PDB entry 6UQ3 | X-ray diffraction, 3.47 A resolution | chains A and B of the 13 polymer chains in the assembly

# Chain A
Name: DNA-directed RNA polymerase II subunit RPB1
Source organism: Saccharomyces cerevisiae (strain ATCC 204508 / S288c)
Notes: EC 2.7.7.6
UniProtKB: P04050 (RPB1_YEAST); numbering as in UniProt (aligned over 1-1733)
Chain sequence (1733 residues; each row starts with the number of its first residue):
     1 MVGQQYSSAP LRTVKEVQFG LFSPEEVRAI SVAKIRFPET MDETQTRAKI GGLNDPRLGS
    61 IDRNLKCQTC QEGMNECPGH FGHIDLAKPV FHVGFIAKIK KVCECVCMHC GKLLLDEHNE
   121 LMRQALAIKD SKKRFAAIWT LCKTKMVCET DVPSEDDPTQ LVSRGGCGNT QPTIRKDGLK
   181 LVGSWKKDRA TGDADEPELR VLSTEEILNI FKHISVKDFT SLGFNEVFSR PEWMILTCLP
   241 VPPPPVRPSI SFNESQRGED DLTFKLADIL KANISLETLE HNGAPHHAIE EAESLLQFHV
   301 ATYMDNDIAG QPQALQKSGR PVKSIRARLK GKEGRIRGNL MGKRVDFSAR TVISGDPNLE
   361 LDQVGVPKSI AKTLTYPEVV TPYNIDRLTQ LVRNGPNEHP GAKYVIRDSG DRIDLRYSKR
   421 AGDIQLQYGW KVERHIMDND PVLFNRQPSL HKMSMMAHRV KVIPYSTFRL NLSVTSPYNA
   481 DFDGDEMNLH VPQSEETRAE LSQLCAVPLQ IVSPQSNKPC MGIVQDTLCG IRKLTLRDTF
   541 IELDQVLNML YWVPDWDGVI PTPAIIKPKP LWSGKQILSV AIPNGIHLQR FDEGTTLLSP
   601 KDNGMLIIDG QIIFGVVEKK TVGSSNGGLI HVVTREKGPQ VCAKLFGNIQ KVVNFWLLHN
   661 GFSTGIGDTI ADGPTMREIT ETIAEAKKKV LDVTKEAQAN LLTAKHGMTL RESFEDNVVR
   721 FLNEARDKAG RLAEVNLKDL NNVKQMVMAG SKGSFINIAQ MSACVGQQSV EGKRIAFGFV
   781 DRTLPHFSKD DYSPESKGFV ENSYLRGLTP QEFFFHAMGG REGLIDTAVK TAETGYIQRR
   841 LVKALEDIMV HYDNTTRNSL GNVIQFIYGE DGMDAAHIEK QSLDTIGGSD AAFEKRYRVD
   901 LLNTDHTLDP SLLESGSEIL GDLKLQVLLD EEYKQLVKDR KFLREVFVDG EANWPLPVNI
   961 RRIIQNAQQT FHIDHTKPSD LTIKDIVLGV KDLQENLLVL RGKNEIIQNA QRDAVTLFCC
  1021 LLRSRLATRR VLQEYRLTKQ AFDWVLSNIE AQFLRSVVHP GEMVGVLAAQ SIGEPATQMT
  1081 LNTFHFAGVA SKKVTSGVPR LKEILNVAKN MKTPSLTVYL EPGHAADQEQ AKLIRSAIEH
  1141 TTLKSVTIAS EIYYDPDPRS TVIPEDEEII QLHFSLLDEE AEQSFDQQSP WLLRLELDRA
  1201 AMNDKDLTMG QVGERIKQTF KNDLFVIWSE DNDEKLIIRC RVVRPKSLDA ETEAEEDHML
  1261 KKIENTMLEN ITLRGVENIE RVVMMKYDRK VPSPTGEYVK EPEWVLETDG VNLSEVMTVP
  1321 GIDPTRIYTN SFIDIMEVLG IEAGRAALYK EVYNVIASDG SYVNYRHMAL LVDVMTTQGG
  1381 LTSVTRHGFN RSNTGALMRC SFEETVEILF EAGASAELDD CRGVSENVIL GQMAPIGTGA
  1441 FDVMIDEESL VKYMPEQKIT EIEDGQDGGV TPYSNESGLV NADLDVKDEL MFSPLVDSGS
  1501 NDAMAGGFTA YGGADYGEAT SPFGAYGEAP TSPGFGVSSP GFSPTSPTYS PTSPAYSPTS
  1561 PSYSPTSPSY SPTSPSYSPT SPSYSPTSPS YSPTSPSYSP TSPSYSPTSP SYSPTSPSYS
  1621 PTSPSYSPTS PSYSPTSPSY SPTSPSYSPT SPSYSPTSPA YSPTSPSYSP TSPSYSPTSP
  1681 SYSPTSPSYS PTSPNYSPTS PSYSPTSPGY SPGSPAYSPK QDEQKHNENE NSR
Not modelled in the structure: 1-2, 154-160, 187-198, 250-256, 1082-1091, 1177-1186, 1244-1256, 1447-1733
Swiss-Prot annotation at these positions:
  - region: P248 to D260 (Lid loop), N306 to K323 (Rudder loop), P810 to E822 (Bridging helix)
  - binding site (Zn(2+)): C67, C70, C77, H80, C107, C110, C148, C167
  - binding site (Mg(2+)): D481, D483, D485
  - modified residue: T1471 (Phosphothreonine)
  - cross-link (Glycyl lysine isopeptide (Lys-Gly)): K695 (interchain with G-Cter in ubiquitin), K1246 (interchain with G-Cter in ubiquitin), K1350 (interchain with G-Cter in ubiquitin)
  - natural variant: S1653 to P1659 (deletion: In strain: A364A)
  - mutagenesis: K1246 (K1246R: Impairs ubiquitination during transcription stress)
Disulfides: C105-C142
Bound ions: Zn2+ site 1: C67, C70, C77, H80; Zn2+ site 2: C107, C110, C167; Mg2+: D483, D485 (shared with 1 residue of chain R)
From the paper describing this entry:
  - binding site for Template strand DNA: P448, T831

# Chain B
Name: DNA-directed RNA polymerase II subunit RPB2
Source organism: Saccharomyces cerevisiae (strain ATCC 204508 / S288c)
Notes: EC 2.7.7.6
UniProtKB: P08518 (RPB2_YEAST); residue numbers follow UniProt; this construct covers 1-1224
Chain sequence (1224 residues; row label = number of the first residue in the row):
     1 MSDLANSEKY YDEDPYGFED ESAPITAEDS WAVISAFFRE KGLVSQQLDS FNQFVDYTLQ
    61 DIICEDSTLI LEQLAQHTTE SDNISRKYEI SFGKIYVTKP MVNESDGVTH ALYPQEARLR
   121 NLTYSSGLFV DVKKRTYEAI DVPGRELKYE LIAEESEDDS ESGKVFIGRL PIMLRSKNCY
   181 LSEATESDLY KLKECPFDMG GYFIINGSEK VLIAQERSAG NIVQVFKKAA PSPISHVAEI
   241 RSALEKGSRF ISTLQVKLYG REGSSARTIK ATLPYIKQDI PIVIIFRALG IIPDGEILEH
   301 ICYDVNDWQM LEMLKPCVED GFVIQDRETA LDFIGRRGTA LGIKKEKRIQ YAKDILQKEF
   361 LPHITQLEGF ESRKAFFLGY MINRLLLCAL DRKDQDDRDH FGKKRLDLAG PLLAQLFKTL
   421 FKKLTKDIFR YMQRTVEEAH DFNMKLAINA KTITSGLKYA LATGNWGEQK KAMSSRAGVS
   481 QVLNRYTYSS TLSHLRRTNT PIGRDGKLAK PRQLHNTHWG LVCPAETPEG QACGLVKNLS
   541 LMSCISVGTD PMPIITFLSE WGMEPLEDYV PHQSPDATRV FVNGVWHGVH RNPARLMETL
   601 RTLRRKGDIN PEVSMIRDIR EKELKIFTDA GRVYRPLFIV EDDESLGHKE LKVRKGHIAK
   661 LMATEYQDIE GGFEDVEEYT WSSLLNEGLV EYIDAEEEES ILIAMQPEDL EPAEANEEND
   721 LDVDPAKRIR VSHHATTFTH CEIHPSMILG VAASIIPFPD HNQSPRNTYQ SAMGKQAMGV
   781 FLTNYNVRMD TMANILYYPQ KPLGTTRAME YLKFRELPAG QNAIVAIACY SGYNQEDSMI
   841 MNQSSIDRGL FRSLFFRSYM DQEKKYGMSI TETFEKPQRT NTLRMKHGTY DKLDDDGLIA
   901 PGVRVSGEDV IIGKTTPISP DEEELGQRTA YHSKRDASTP LRSTENGIVD QVLVTTNQDG
   961 LKFVKVRVRT TKIPQIGDKF ASRHGQKGTI GITYRREDMP FTAEGIVPDL IINPHAIPSR
  1021 MTVAHLIECL LSKVAALSGN EGDASPFTDI TVEGISKLLR EHGYQSRGFE VMYNGHTGKK
  1081 LMAQIFFGPT YYQRLRHMVD DKIHARARGP MQVLTRQPVE GRSRDGGLRF GEMERDCMIA
  1141 HGAASFLKER LMEASDAFRV HICGICGLMT VIAKLNHNQF ECKGCDNKID IYQIHIPYAA
  1201 KLLFQELMAM NITPRLYTDR SRDF
Not modelled in the structure: 1-19, 76-85, 139-161, 338-344, 439-445, 503-508, 644-646, 669-675, 715-720, 920-929, 1222-1224
Bound ions: Zn2+: C1163, C1166, C1182, C1185
Ligand contacts: pyrophosphate (PPV): R766, S1019, R1020

# Chain A / chain B interface
Pairs across the interface (414; chain A residue first):
  Q4(A) - R1159(B)  hydrogen bond
  Q5(A) - R1159(B)  hydrogen bond (backbone-side chain)
  Q5(A) - L1175(B)
  Y6(A) - R1159(B)
  Y6(A) - L1175(B)
  S7(A) - R1159(B)  hydrogen bond
  S7(A) - H1161(B)  hydrogen bond
  S7(A) - Q1193(B)
  S8(A) - N1178(B)  hydrogen bond
  A9(A) - F1180(B)
  A9(A) - I1191(B)  hydrophobic
  A9(A) - Q1193(B)  hydrogen bond (backbone-side chain)
  P10(A) - Y1192(B)
  P10(A) - Q1193(B)  hydrogen bond (backbone-backbone)
  L11(A) - Q1193(B)
  L11(A) - I1194(B)  hydrophobic
  L11(A) - H1195(B)
  R12(A) - Y1192(B)
  R12(A) - Q1193(B)  hydrogen bond (backbone-backbone)
  R12(A) - I1194(B)
  R12(A) - T1218(B)
  T13(A) - T1218(B)
  V14(A) - I1194(B)  hydrophobic
  V14(A) - Y1217(B)
  K15(A) - Y1217(B)
  K15(A) - T1218(B)
  K15(A) - R1220(B)  hydrogen bond (backbone-side chain)
  E16(A) - R1215(B)
  E16(A) - L1216(B)
  E16(A) - Y1217(B)  hydrogen bond (backbone-backbone)
  E16(A) - R1220(B)
  E16(A) - S1221(B)
  V17(A) - R1215(B)
  V17(A) - L1216(B)  hydrophobic
  Q18(A) - T1213(B)
  Q18(A) - P1214(B)
  Q18(A) - R1215(B)  hydrogen bond (backbone-backbone)
  F19(A) - T1213(B)
  G20(A) - I1212(B)
  G20(A) - T1213(B)  hydrogen bond (backbone-backbone)
  L21(A) - N1211(B)
  L21(A) - I1212(B)  hydrophobic
  L21(A) - T1213(B)
  F22(A) - L1168(B)  hydrophobic
  F22(A) - N1211(B)  hydrogen bond (backbone-backbone)
  F22(A) - T1213(B)
  E26(A) - C1166(B)
  E26(A) - R1215(B)  salt bridge
  A29(A) - K1183(B)  hydrogen bond (backbone-side chain)
  A29(A) - G1184(B)  hydrogen bond (backbone-backbone)
  I30(A) - T1170(B)
  I30(A) - K1183(B)
  S31(A) - K1183(B)  hydrogen bond (backbone-side chain)
  T69(A) - K1174(B)
  C70(A) - A1173(B)
  Q71(A) - K1174(B)
  Q71(A) - L1175(B)  hydrogen bond (side chain-backbone)
  Q71(A) - N1176(B)  hydrogen bond (side chain-backbone)
  Q71(A) - H1177(B)  hydrogen bond (side chain-backbone)
  E72(A) - L1175(B)
  M74(A) - R1116(B)
  N75(A) - R1116(B)  hydrogen bond
  N75(A) - F1158(B)
  E76(A) - R1159(B)  salt bridge
  E76(A) - H1161(B)
  P78(A) - V1160(B)  hydrophobic
  P78(A) - K1201(B)  hydrogen bond (backbone-side chain)
  P78(A) - Q1205(B)  hydrogen bond (backbone-side chain)
  F81(A) - Q1205(B)
  F81(A) - M1208(B)  hydrophobic
  F81(A) - A1209(B)
  H92(A) - M1210(B)  hydrogen bond (side chain-backbone)
  W233(A) - N1211(B)
  P240(A) - M1208(B)
  P240(A) - A1209(B)
  P242(A) - A1209(B)  hydrophobic
  P243(A) - Q1205(B)
  P245(A) - L1114(B)
  P245(A) - Y1198(B)
  P245(A) - K1201(B)
  V246(A) - L1114(B)
  V246(A) - Q1205(B)
  V246(A) - E1206(B)
  P248(A) - L1114(B)
  Y303(A) - A1209(B)
  M304(A) - M1210(B)  hydrophobic
  I325(A) - M1210(B)  hydrophobic
  R328(A) - E1206(B)  salt bridge
  L329(A) - L1203(B)  hydrophobic
  L329(A) - E1206(B)
  R335(A) - L1114(B)
  R335(A) - E1206(B)  salt bridge
  I336(A) - L1203(B)  hydrophobic
  R337(A) - R1129(B)
  R337(A) - E1132(B)  salt bridge
  N339(A) - T1115(B)
  N339(A) - Q1117(B)  hydrogen bond (backbone-side chain)
  N339(A) - A1199(B)
  L340(A) - L1151(B)
  L340(A) - P1197(B)  hydrophobic
  L340(A) - A1199(B)  hydrophobic
  L340(A) - A1200(B)
  L340(A) - L1203(B)  hydrophobic
  M341(A) - E1132(B)
  M341(A) - R1135(B)
  G342(A) - R1129(B)
  G342(A) - F1130(B)
  G342(A) - G1131(B)
  G342(A) - E1132(B)
  K343(A) - Q1117(B)
  K343(A) - R1129(B)
  K343(A) - F1130(B)  hydrogen bond (backbone-backbone)
  K343(A) - L1151(B)  hydrogen bond (side chain-backbone)
  K343(A) - S1155(B)
  K343(A) - D1156(B)  salt bridge
  K343(A) - P1197(B)
  R344(A) - P1118(B)
  R344(A) - V1119(B)
  R344(A) - E1120(B)
  R344(A) - G1127(B)  hydrogen bond (side chain-backbone)
  R344(A) - L1128(B)
  R344(A) - R1129(B)
  R344(A) - S1155(B)  hydrogen bond (backbone-side chain)
  V345(A) - G1127(B)
  V345(A) - L1128(B)  hydrogen bond (backbone-backbone)
  V345(A) - R1150(B)
  V345(A) - S1155(B)
  D346(A) - R1106(B)
  D346(A) - R1108(B)
  D346(A) - M1111(B)
  D346(A) - P1118(B)
  D346(A) - R1150(B)
  D346(A) - A1154(B)
  D346(A) - S1155(B)  hydrogen bond (side chain-backbone)
  F347(A) - R1106(B)  hydrogen bond (backbone-backbone)
  F347(A) - A1107(B)  hydrophobic
  F347(A) - R1108(B)
  F347(A) - R1150(B)  hydrogen bond (backbone-side chain)
  S348(A) - A1105(B)
  S348(A) - R1106(B)  hydrogen bond (backbone-backbone)
  S348(A) - G1127(B)
  S348(A) - L1128(B)  hydrogen bond (side chain-backbone)
  A349(A) - H1104(B)
  R350(A) - K1102(B)
  R350(A) - I1103(B)
  R350(A) - H1104(B)  hydrogen bond (backbone-backbone)
  R350(A) - L1128(B)
  T351(A) - V1099(B)
  T351(A) - I1103(B)
  V352(A) - V1099(B)  hydrophobic
  S354(A) - I990(B)
  G355(A) - Y833(B)
  D356(A) - Y833(B)  hydrogen bond
  P357(A) - S831(B)
  P357(A) - G832(B)
  P357(A) - Y833(B)
  N358(A) - Y833(B)
  I370(A) - H1104(B)
  I370(A) - A1105(B)  hydrophobic
  T373(A) - A1105(B)
  T373(A) - R1106(B)
  T373(A) - A1107(B)
  L374(A) - R1106(B)
  Y404(A) - R1108(B)
  R412(A) - R1108(B)
  E433(A) - R1108(B)  salt bridge
  L443(A) - M1138(B)  hydrophobic
  L443(A) - F1146(B)  hydrophobic
  N445(A) - E1134(B)
  Q447(A) - E1134(B)
  S449(A) - M1133(B)
  S449(A) - E1134(B)  hydrogen bond
  S449(A) - C1137(B)
  H451(A) - C1137(B)  hydrogen bond (backbone-side chain)
  K452(A) - A1140(B)  hydrogen bond (side chain-backbone)
  K452(A) - H1141(B)  hydrogen bond (backbone-side chain)
  M455(A) - F1130(B)  hydrophobic
  M455(A) - E1134(B)
  M455(A) - M1138(B)  hydrophobic
  M455(A) - H1141(B)  hydrogen bond (backbone-side chain)
  Y465(A) - I976(B)  hydrophobic
  S466(A) - Q975(B)  hydrogen bond
  S466(A) - I976(B)
  S466(A) - V1099(B)
  S466(A) - I1103(B)
  T467(A) - I976(B)
  T467(A) - G977(B)
  R469(A) - Y833(B)
  R469(A) - I976(B)
  R469(A) - G991(B)  hydrogen bond (side chain-backbone)
  L472(A) - Q835(B)
  A480(A) - E836(B)
  D481(A) - E836(B)
  D481(A) - D837(B)
  F482(A) - Q835(B)
  F482(A) - E836(B)  hydrogen bond (backbone-backbone)
  F482(A) - D837(B)
  F482(A) - S838(B)
  F482(A) - T989(B)  hydrogen bond (backbone-side chain)
  D483(A) - D837(B)  hydrogen bond (backbone-backbone)
  D483(A) - K987(B)
  G484(A) - T989(B)
  E486(A) - K1102(B)
  N488(A) - L1128(B)
  H490(A) - F1130(B)
  H490(A) - R1150(B)  hydrogen bond
  V491(A) - R1150(B)  hydrogen bond (backbone-side chain)
  P492(A) - E1149(B)
  Q493(A) - E1149(B)  hydrogen bond (backbone-side chain)
  S494(A) - E1149(B)  hydrogen bond (backbone-side chain)
  T497(A) - F1146(B)
  T497(A) - E1149(B)  hydrogen bond
  E500(A) - A1143(B)
  E500(A) - A1144(B)
  E500(A) - S1145(B)  hydrogen bond
  E500(A) - F1146(B)  hydrogen bond (side chain-backbone)
  L501(A) - F1146(B)  hydrophobic
  C505(A) - M1138(B)  hydrophobic
  C505(A) - H1141(B)
  C505(A) - A1143(B)  hydrophobic
  Q510(A) - H1141(B)  hydrogen bond
  Q525(A) - E836(B)  hydrogen bond
  Q525(A) - N1013(B)
  Q525(A) - H1015(B)  hydrogen bond (backbone-side chain)
  D526(A) - C829(B)  hydrogen bond
  D526(A) - Q835(B)  hydrogen bond
  D526(A) - N1013(B)  hydrogen bond
  C529(A) - H1015(B)
  Q545(A) - K1079(B)
  L657(A) - C829(B)
  L658(A) - Y830(B)  hydrophobic
  L658(A) - S831(B)
  L658(A) - N1074(B)  hydrogen bond (backbone-side chain)
  L658(A) - L1081(B)
  H659(A) - N1074(B)
  H659(A) - T1077(B)  hydrogen bond
  H659(A) - L1081(B)
  N660(A) - L1081(B)
  N660(A) - M1082(B)  hydrogen bond (backbone-backbone)
  N660(A) - A1083(B)  hydrogen bond (backbone-backbone)
  G661(A) - C829(B)
  G661(A) - L1081(B)
  G661(A) - A1083(B)
  F662(A) - A828(B)
  F662(A) - C829(B)  hydrogen bond (backbone-backbone)
  F662(A) - P1014(B)
  F662(A) - A1083(B)  hydrophobic
  S663(A) - I827(B)  hydrogen bond (side chain-backbone)
  S663(A) - A828(B)
  S663(A) - P1014(B)
  S663(A) - I1085(B)
  S663(A) - F1086(B)
  T664(A) - I827(B)
  T664(A) - P1014(B)
  T664(A) - F1086(B)
  G665(A) - L1026(B)
  G665(A) - F1069(B)
  G665(A) - F1086(B)
  I666(A) - L1026(B)
  I666(A) - L1030(B)  hydrophobic
  I666(A) - V1052(B)  hydrophobic
  I666(A) - F1086(B)  hydrophobic
  G667(A) - R1067(B)
  D668(A) - F1069(B)
  I670(A) - V1052(B)  hydrophobic
  I670(A) - R1067(B)
  K687(A) - V731(B)
  M746(A) - P1014(B)
  M746(A) - H1015(B)  hydrogen bond
  M746(A) - P1018(B)  hydrophobic
  S751(A) - H1015(B)  hydrogen bond
  K752(A) - H1015(B)
  K752(A) - P1018(B)
  K752(A) - S1019(B)
  N757(A) - P1018(B)  hydrogen bond (side chain-backbone)
  N757(A) - M1021(B)
  Q760(A) - M1021(B)  hydrogen bond
  M761(A) - M1021(B)  hydrophobic
  M761(A) - V1023(B)  hydrophobic
  E771(A) - K510(B)  salt bridge
  I775(A) - N516(B)
  A776(A) - N516(B)  hydrogen bond (backbone-side chain)
  G778(A) - H515(B)
  G778(A) - N516(B)
  F779(A) - N516(B)
  F779(A) - T517(B)
  F779(A) - E698(B)
  F779(A) - E699(B)
  V780(A) - E699(B)  hydrogen bond (backbone-side chain)
  D781(A) - R620(B)  salt bridge
  R782(A) - E698(B)  hydrogen bond (side chain-backbone)
  R782(A) - E699(B)  hydrogen bond (side chain-backbone)
  R782(A) - S700(B)
  R782(A) - I701(B)  hydrogen bond (side chain-backbone)
  R782(A) - L702(B)
  T783(A) - N516(B)  hydrogen bond (backbone-side chain)
  P785(A) - E698(B)
  P785(A) - I701(B)
  P785(A) - L702(B)
  P785(A) - I703(B)  hydrogen bond (backbone-backbone)
  H786(A) - W519(B)  hydrogen bond
  H786(A) - I703(B)
  H786(A) - M705(B)
  H786(A) - H733(B)  hydrogen bond (backbone-side chain)
  H786(A) - E742(B)  salt bridge
  F787(A) - L702(B)
  K789(A) - E699(B)
  E795(A) - V731(B)
  E801(A) - I729(B)
  N802(A) - R728(B)
  N802(A) - I729(B)  hydrogen bond (side chain-backbone)
  Y804(A) - H761(B)  hydrogen bond (backbone-side chain)
  Y804(A) - N762(B)
  Y804(A) - Q763(B)
  Y804(A) - M1021(B)  hydrophobic
  Y804(A) - V1023(B)  hydrophobic
  L805(A) - H761(B)  hydrogen bond (backbone-side chain)
  L805(A) - V1052(B)  hydrophobic
  R806(A) - P725(B)  hydrogen bond (side chain-backbone)
  R806(A) - A726(B)
  R806(A) - K727(B)  hydrogen bond (side chain-backbone)
  R806(A) - R728(B)
  R806(A) - H761(B)
  G807(A) - R728(B)  hydrogen bond (backbone-side chain)
  G807(A) - D760(B)
  G807(A) - H761(B)
  L808(A) - R728(B)  hydrogen bond (backbone-side chain)
  L808(A) - D760(B)  hydrogen bond (backbone-backbone)
  L808(A) - F1047(B)
  T809(A) - I729(B)
  T809(A) - F1047(B)
  P810(A) - W519(B)
  P810(A) - M705(B)  hydrophobic
  P810(A) - P745(B)  hydrophobic
  P810(A) - F1047(B)  hydrophobic
  Q811(A) - M705(B)
  Q811(A) - H733(B)
  F813(A) - L749(B)  hydrophobic
  F813(A) - P759(B)
  F813(A) - N767(B)
  F813(A) - F1047(B)  hydrophobic
  F814(A) - L514(B)  hydrophobic
  F814(A) - H515(B)
  F814(A) - N516(B)
  F814(A) - H518(B)
  F814(A) - W519(B)  hydrophobic
  F814(A) - P524(B)  hydrophobic
  H816(A) - N762(B)
  H816(A) - Q763(B)
  H816(A) - S764(B)  hydrogen bond (backbone-side chain)
  A817(A) - L514(B)
  A817(A) - P524(B)  hydrophobic
  A817(A) - S764(B)
  M818(A) - L514(B)
  G820(A) - S764(B)
  R821(A) - R512(B)
  R821(A) - L514(B)
  R821(A) - C523(B)
  R821(A) - P524(B)  hydrogen bond (side chain-backbone)
  R821(A) - A525(B)
  R821(A) - T527(B)
  L824(A) - P765(B)  hydrophobic
  L824(A) - T768(B)
  L824(A) - Y769(B)
  I825(A) - R512(B)
  I825(A) - C533(B)
  A828(A) - G530(B)
  R839(A) - E1132(B)  salt bridge
  V842(A) - D1136(B)
  K843(A) - R1135(B)
  E846(A) - R1135(B)  salt bridge
  M1063(A) - I1139(B)
  V1066(A) - D1136(B)
  V1066(A) - I1139(B)  hydrophobic
  Q1070(A) - D1136(B)
  Q1070(A) - C1137(B)
  Q1070(A) - A1140(B)
  K1144(A) - E262(B)  salt bridge
  K1262(A) - S265(B)
  N1265(A) - G263(B)
  N1265(A) - S264(B)
  N1265(A) - S265(B)
  E1269(A) - G263(B)
  L1409(A) - L1207(B)  hydrophobic
  L1409(A) - I1212(B)
  F1410(A) - M1210(B)  hydrophobic
  F1410(A) - I1212(B)  hydrophobic
  G1413(A) - I1212(B)
  D1420(A) - R1220(B)  hydrogen bond (backbone-side chain)
  R1422(A) - R1220(B)
  V1424(A) - I1139(B)  hydrophobic
  S1425(A) - R1135(B)
  V1428(A) - R1135(B)
  V1428(A) - L1147(B)  hydrophobic
  V1428(A) - L1151(B)
  I1429(A) - P1197(B)
  I1429(A) - A1200(B)
  L1430(A) - H1195(B)
  L1430(A) - I1196(B)
  L1430(A) - P1197(B)
  L1430(A) - F1204(B)  hydrophobic
  G1431(A) - K1148(B)
  G1431(A) - M1152(B)
  G1431(A) - P1197(B)
  M1433(A) - A1144(B)  hydrophobic
  M1433(A) - S1145(B)
  A1434(A) - A1144(B)
  I1436(A) - I1139(B)
  I1436(A) - G1142(B)
  I1436(A) - A1144(B)
  T1438(A) - G1142(B)  hydrogen bond (side chain-backbone)
  T1438(A) - A1144(B)
  T1438(A) - S1145(B)
  G1439(A) - A1144(B)
Also at the interface, not in a pair above, chain A (213 interface residues in all): R28, V32, G79, F95, F228, L236, G319, R326, G338, I353, P448, L450, T475, L504, V524, T680, V743, L784, S788, D790, E812, Q838, L1067, V1406, Q1432, G1437
Also at the interface, not in a pair above, chain B (198 interface residues in all): D397, H400, K471, Q513, G534, A695, A704, R730, A735, I748, N834, Q843, K979, G988, T993, I1017, R1020, Q1084, D1100, I1162, I1172, L1202, D1219

# In short
213 residues of chain A and 198 residues of chain B are in contact; the contacts include 90 hydrogen bonds and
13 salt bridges. Polar contacts include E26(A)-R1215(B), E76(A)-R1159(B) and R328(A)-E1206(B). Chain B binds
pyrophosphate. From the paper: a binding site for Template strand DNA at P448(A) and T831(A).
Here chain A is DNA-directed RNA polymerase II subunit RPB1 and chain B is DNA-directed RNA polymerase II
subunit RPB2, both from Saccharomyces cerevisiae (strain ATCC 204508 / S288c). Entry 6UQ3 (RNA polymerase II
elongation complex with 5-guanidinohydantoin lesion in state 5) was determined by X-ray diffraction (same
publication as 6UPX, 6UPY, 6UPZ, 6UQ0, 6UQ1 and 6UQ2).
